PDB entry 8SQ8 | X-ray diffraction, 2.27 A resolution | chain A

[Chain A]
Protein: Beta-lactamase OXA-109
Source organism: Acinetobacter baumannii
Reference sequence: A8JZR7 (A8JZR7_ACIBA); residues 26-274 here = UniProt positions 26-274
Amino-acid sequence (250 residues; row label = number of the first residue in the row):
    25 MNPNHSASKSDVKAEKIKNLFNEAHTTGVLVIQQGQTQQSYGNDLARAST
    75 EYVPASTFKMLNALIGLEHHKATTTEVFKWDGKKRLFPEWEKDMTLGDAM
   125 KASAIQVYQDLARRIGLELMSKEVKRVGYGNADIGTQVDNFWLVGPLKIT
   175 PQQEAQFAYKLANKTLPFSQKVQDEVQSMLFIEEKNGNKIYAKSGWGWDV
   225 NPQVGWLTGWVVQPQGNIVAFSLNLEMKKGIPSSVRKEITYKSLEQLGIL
Disordered / not traced: 25-33
Covalent attachments: compound 4J6 linked to S80
Modified positions: K83 (lysine nz-carboxylic acid; KCX)
Construct notes: initiating methionine (25)
Small-molecule neighbours: 4J6 ((4R,5S)-5-[(2S,3R)-3-hydroxy-1-oxobutan-2-yl]-4-methyl-3-({(3S,5S)-5-[(sulfamoylamino)methyl]pyrrolidin-3-yl}sulfanyl)-4,5-dihydro-1H-pyrrole-2-carboxylic acid): A79, K83, F111, E113, W114, K125, A126, S127, I129, L167, K217, S218, G219, W220, W222, R260

[Summary]
Compound 4J6 is covalently linked to S80.
Chain A is Beta-lactamase OXA-109 (Acinetobacter baumannii); the structure, X-ray crystal structure of
Acinetobacter baumanii beta-lactamase variant OXA-109 in complex with doripenem, was determined by X-ray
diffraction together with 8SQ7 from the same study.
